4OFH - chains A and D of the 3 polymer chains in the assembly; structure by X-ray diffraction, 2.22 A resolution.

Chain A:
Protein: Methyl-CpG-binding domain protein 4
Organism: Homo sapiens
Notes: EC 3.2.2.-; fragment: catalytic domain of MBD4
UniProt: O95243 (MBD4_HUMAN); numbering as in UniProt (aligned over 426-580)
Sequence (192 residues; each row starts with the number of its first residue):
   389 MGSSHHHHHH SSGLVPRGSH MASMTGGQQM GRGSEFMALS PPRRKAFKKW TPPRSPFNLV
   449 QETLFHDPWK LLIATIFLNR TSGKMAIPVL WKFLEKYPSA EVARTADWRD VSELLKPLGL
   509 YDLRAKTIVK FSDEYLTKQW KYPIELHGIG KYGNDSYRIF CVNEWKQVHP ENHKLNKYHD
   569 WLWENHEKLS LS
Disordered / not traced: 389-437, 579-580
Construct notes: expression tag (389-425); engineered mutation Asn-560 (Asp in O95243)
Ion coordination: Mg2+: Ile-532, Leu-534, Ile-537 (shared with 1 residue of chain C)
Curated features (UniProtKB/Swiss-Prot):
  - modified residue: Ser-428 (Phosphoserine)
  - natural variant: Arg-431 to Ser-580 (deletion: In TPDS2), Arg-468 (R468W: In UVM1), Arg-546 to Ser-580 (deletion: In TPDS2), Leu-563 to Ser-580 (deletion: In TPDS2 and UVM1), His-567 (deletion: In TPDS2), Trp-569 to Ser-580 (deletion: In UVM1)

Chain D:
Molecule: 12-mer DNA(O6MeG)
Sequence (12 nucleotides; each row starts with the number of its first residue):
     1 GCTGCXCGCT GG
Modified positions: 6OG (6-O-methyl guanosine-5'-monophosphate) at position 6

Interface between chain A and chain D:
Residue-residue contacts (18):
  Arg-468(A) / 6OG_6(D)  base contact
  Thr-469(A) / 6OG_6(D)  base contact
  Met-473(A) / DG8(D)  phosphate contact
  Met-473(A) / DC9(D)  sugar contact
  Lys-504(A) / DC7(D)  sugar contact
  Pro-505(A) / DC7(D)  sugar contact
  Pro-505(A) / DG8(D)  sugar contact
  Leu-506(A) / 6OG_6(D)  base contact
  Leu-506(A) / DC7(D)  base contact
  Gly-507(A) / 6OG_6(D)  base contact
  Gly-507(A) / DC7(D)  hydrogen bond to the sugar
  Leu-508(A) / DC5(D)  base contact
  Leu-508(A) / 6OG_6(D)  hydrogen bond to the sugar
  Tyr-509(A) / 6OG_6(D)  hydrogen bond to the phosphate
  Tyr-509(A) / DC7(D)  hydrogen bond to the phosphate
  Asp-510(A) / 6OG_6(D)  hydrogen bond to the phosphate
  Leu-511(A) / DC5(D)  base contact
  Leu-511(A) / 6OG_6(D)  hydrogen bond to the phosphate
Other interface residues (no listed pair), chain A (12 interface residues in all): Arg-512
Other interface residues (no listed pair), chain D (6 interface residues in all): DG4

In short:
12 residues of chain A face 6 of chain D across their interface, with 6 hydrogen bonds. Among the polar pairs
are Gly-507(A)/DC7(D), Leu-508(A)/6OG_6(D) and Tyr-509(A)/6OG_6(D). Ile-532(A), Leu-534(A) and Ile-537(A) form
the Mg2+ site.
Chain A is Methyl-CpG-binding domain protein 4 (Homo sapiens) and chain D is a 12-mer DNA(O6MeG); the
structure, Structural basis for thymine glycosylase activity on T:O6-methylG mismatch by methyl-CpG binding
domain protein 4: Implications ..., was determined by X-ray diffraction.
